5LMP - chains A and P of the 24 polymer chains in the assembly; structure by electron microscopy, 5.35 A resolution (low resolution: residue-level contacts below are approximate; hydrogen-bond / salt-bridge calls are withheld).

== Chain A ==
Molecule: 16S rRNA
Source organism: Thermus thermophilus HB8
Sequence (1522 nucleotides; numbered 0 to 1544 plus 21 insertion-coded residues; 44 numbers in that range are skipped by the numbering (no residue carries them; nothing is unmodelled there); the number before each row is that of its first residue; a row labelled like 189A-189L holds insertion residues (189A, then the next letters in order); numbering starts at 0):
     0 UUUGUUGGAG AGUUUGAUCC UGGCUCAGGG UGAACGCUGG CGGCGUGCCU AAGACAUGCA
    60 AGUCGUGCGG GCCG
    76 CGGGGUUUU
    88 ACUCCG
    96 UGGUCAGCGG CGGACGGGUG AGUAACGCGU GGGU
  129A G
   130 ACCUACCCGG AAGAGGGGGA CAACCCGGGG AAACUCGGGC UAAUCCCCCA UGUGGACCCG
189A-189L CCCCUUGGGGUG
   190 UGUCCAAAGG GCUUU
   216 GCCCGCUUCC GGAUGGGCCC GCGUCCCAUC AGCUAGUUGG UGGGGUAAUG GCCCACCAAG
   276 GCGACGACGG GUAGCCGGUC UGAGAGGAUG GCCGGCCACA GGGGCACUGA GACACGGGCC
   336 CCACUCCUAC GGGAGGCAGC AGUUAGGAAU CUUCCGCAAU GGGCGCAAGC CUGACGGAGC
   396 GACGCCGCUU GGAGGAAGAA GCCCUUCGGG GUGUAAACUC CUGA
   441 ACCCGGGACG AAACCCCC
   460 GA
   470 CGAGGGGA
   479 CUGACGGUAC CGGGGUAA
   498 UAGCGCCGGC CAACUCCGUG CCAGCAGCCG CGGUAAUACG GAGGGCGCGA GCGUUACCCG
   558 GAUUCACUGG GCGUAAAGGG CGUGUAGGCG GCCUGGGGCG UCCCAUGUGA AAGACCACGG
   618 CUCAACCGUG GGGGAGCGUG GGAUACGCUC AGGCUAGACG GUGGGAGAGG GUGGUGGAAU
   678 UCCCGGAGUA GCGGUGAAAU GCGCAGAUAC CGGGAGGAAC GCCGAUGGCG AAGGCAGCCA
   738 CCUGGUCCAC CCGUGACGCU GAGGCGCGAA AGCGUGGGGA GCAAACCGGA UUAGAUACCC
   798 GGGUAGUCCA CGCCCUAAAC GAUGCGCGCU AGGUCUCUGG GUCU
   848 CCUGGGGGCC GAAGCUAACG CGUUAAGCGC GCCGCCUGGG GAGUACGGCC GCAAGGCUGA
   908 AACUCAAAGG AAUUGACGGG GGCCCGCACA AGCGGUGGAG CAUGUGGUUU AAUUCGAAGC
   968 AACGCGAAGA ACCUUACCAG GCCUUGACAU GCUA
 1001A G
  1002 GGAACCCGGG UGAAAGCCUG GGGUGCCCC
1030A-1030D GCGA
  1031 GGGGAGCCCU AGCACAGGUG CUGCAUGGCC GUCGUCAGCU CGUGCCGUGA GGUGUUGGGU
  1091 UAAGUCCCGC AACGAGCGCA ACCCCCGCCG UUAGUUGCCA GCGGUUCGGC CGGGCACUCU
  1151 AACGGGACUG CCCGCG
  1168 AAAGCGGGAG GAAGGAGGGG ACGACGUCUG GUCAGCAUGG CCCUUACGGC CUGGGCGACA
  1228 CACGUGCUAC AAUGCCCACU ACAAAGCGAU GCCACCCGGC AACGGGGAGC UAAUCGCAAA
  1288 AAGGUGGGCC CAGUUCGGAU UGGGGUCUGC AACCCGACCC CAUGAAGCCG GAAUCGCUAG
  1348 UAAUCGCGGA UCAGCC
 1363A A
  1364 UGCCGCGGUG AAUACGUUCC CGGGCCUUGU ACACACCGCC CGUCACGCCA UGGGAGCGGG
  1424 CUCUACCCGA AGUCGCCGG
1442A-1442B GA
  1443 GCCUA
  1452 C
  1456 GGGCAGGCGC CGAGGGUAGG GCCCGUGACU GGGGCGAAGU CGUAACAAGG UAGCUGUACC
  1516 GGAAGGUGCG GCUGGAUCAC CUCCUUUCU
Not modelled in the structure: 0-4, 1533, 1543-1544
Metal / ion sites: Mg2+ site 1 near U13 (its only coordinating residue here); Mg2+ site 2 near G21 (its only coordinating residue here); Mg2+ site 3: C48, G115; Mg2+ site 4 near A53 (its only coordinating residue here); Mg2+ site 5 near A59 (its only coordinating residue here); Mg2+ site 6 near G64 (its only coordinating residue here); Mg2+ site 7 near G107 (its only coordinating residue here); Mg2+ site 8: A109, G331; Mg2+ site 9: G117, G289; Mg2+ site 10: C121, G124, U125; Mg2+ site 11 near A195 (its only coordinating residue here); Mg2+ site 12 near G251 (its only coordinating residue here); 42 more Mg2+ sites not listed

== Chain P ==
Protein: 30S ribosomal protein S16
Source organism: Thermus thermophilus (strain HB8 / ATCC 27634 / DSM 579)
Reference sequence: Q5SJH3 (RS16_THET8); residue numbers follow UniProt; this construct covers 1-88
Chain sequence (88 residues; each row starts with the number of its first residue):
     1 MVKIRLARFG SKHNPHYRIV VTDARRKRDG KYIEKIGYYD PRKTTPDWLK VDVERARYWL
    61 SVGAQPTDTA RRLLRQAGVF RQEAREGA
Not modelled in the structure: 84-88

== How chain A and chain P interact ==
Contacting residue pairs (89; chain A residue first):
  C43(A) - Lys12(P)
  C43(A) - His13(P)
  G44(A) - Ser11(P)
  G44(A) - Lys12(P)
  C110(A) - Arg25(P)
  C110(A) - Arg26(P)
  G111(A) - Arg25(P)
  G111(A) - Arg26(P)
  G111(A) - Lys27(P)
  G112(A) - Lys27(P)
  A134(A) - Met1(P)
  A134(A) - Arg25(P)
  C135(A) - Met1(P)
  C136(A) - Met1(P)
  C136(A) - Gly63(P)
  C136(A) - Gln65(P)
  C137(A) - Ser61(P)
  C137(A) - Val62(P)
  C137(A) - Gly63(P)
  G227(A) - Val62(P)
  A228(A) - Val2(P)
  U229(A) - Asp23(P)
  U229(A) - Ile33(P)
  G230(A) - Ile33(P)
  G231(A) - Arg26(P)
  G309(A) - Lys27(P)
  G309(A) - Gly30(P)
  G309(A) - Lys31(P)
  G310(A) - Lys27(P)
  G310(A) - Gly30(P)
  G310(A) - Lys31(P)
  C311(A) - Arg26(P)
  A374(A) - Tyr17(P)
  U375(A) - Leu6(P)
  U375(A) - Tyr17(P)
  U375(A) - Thr69(P)
  G376(A) - Arg5(P)
  G376(A) - Leu6(P)
  G376(A) - Thr67(P)
  G376(A) - Thr69(P)
  G377(A) - Lys3(P)
  G377(A) - Thr67(P)
  G378(A) - Met1(P)
  G378(A) - Lys3(P)
  C390(A) - Arg28(P)
  G391(A) - Arg8(P)
  G391(A) - Arg28(P)
  G392(A) - Arg8(P)
  G392(A) - Ser11(P)
  G392(A) - Lys12(P)
  G392(A) - His13(P)
  A393(A) - Lys12(P)
  A393(A) - His13(P)
  C449(A) - Arg42(P)
  G450(A) - Pro15(P)
  G450(A) - Pro41(P)
  A451(A) - Tyr39(P)
  A452(A) - Lys43(P)
  A452(A) - Arg72(P)
  A453(A) - Asp68(P)
  A453(A) - Arg72(P)
  C454(A) - Asp68(P)
  C454(A) - Arg75(P)
  G471(A) - Gln82(P)
  A472(A) - Arg75(P)
  A472(A) - Arg81(P)
  A472(A) - Gln82(P)
  G473(A) - Arg75(P)
  G473(A) - Arg81(P)
  C483(A) - His13(P)
  A607(A) - Lys31(P)
  A608(A) - Phe9(P)
  A608(A) - Arg18(P)
  A608(A) - Tyr32(P)
  A609(A) - Arg18(P)
  G616(A) - Thr45(P)
  G617(A) - Arg42(P)
  G617(A) - Thr44(P)
  C618(A) - Arg42(P)
  C618(A) - Thr44(P)
  C623(A) - Ser11(P)
  C624(A) - Gly10(P)
  G625(A) - Phe9(P)
  G625(A) - Gly10(P)
  G625(A) - His16(P)
  U626(A) - Arg18(P)
  U626(A) - Tyr38(P)
  G627(A) - Lys35(P)
  G627(A) - Tyr38(P)
Also at the interface, not in a pair above, chain A (48 interface residues in all): U45
Also at the interface, not in a pair above, chain P (50 interface residues in all): Asn14, Ala24, Asp29, Tyr58, Trp59, Leu60, Phe80

== In short ==
Chain A and chain P form an interface of 48 and 50 residues respectively. C48(A) and G115(A) form the Mg2+
site 3. The Mg2+ site 8 is built by A109(A) and G331(A).
Here chain A is 16S rRNA (Thermus thermophilus HB8) and chain P is 30S ribosomal protein S16 (Thermus
thermophilus (strain HB8 / ATCC 27634 / DSM 579)). Entry 5LMP (Structure of bacterial 30S-IF1-IF3-mRNA
translation pre-initiation complex (state-1C)) was determined by electron microscopy, deposited together with
5LMN, 5LMO, 5LMQ, 5LMR, 5LMS, 5LMT, 5LMU and 5LMV.
